8YBX - chains A and H of the 10 polymer chains in the assembly; structure by electron microscopy, 3.68 A resolution.

Chain A:
Name: Caspase-8 subunit p10
Organism: Homo sapiens
Reference sequence: Q14790 (CASP8_HUMAN); numbering as in UniProt (aligned over 1-479)
Chain sequence (479 residues; row label = number of the first residue in the row):
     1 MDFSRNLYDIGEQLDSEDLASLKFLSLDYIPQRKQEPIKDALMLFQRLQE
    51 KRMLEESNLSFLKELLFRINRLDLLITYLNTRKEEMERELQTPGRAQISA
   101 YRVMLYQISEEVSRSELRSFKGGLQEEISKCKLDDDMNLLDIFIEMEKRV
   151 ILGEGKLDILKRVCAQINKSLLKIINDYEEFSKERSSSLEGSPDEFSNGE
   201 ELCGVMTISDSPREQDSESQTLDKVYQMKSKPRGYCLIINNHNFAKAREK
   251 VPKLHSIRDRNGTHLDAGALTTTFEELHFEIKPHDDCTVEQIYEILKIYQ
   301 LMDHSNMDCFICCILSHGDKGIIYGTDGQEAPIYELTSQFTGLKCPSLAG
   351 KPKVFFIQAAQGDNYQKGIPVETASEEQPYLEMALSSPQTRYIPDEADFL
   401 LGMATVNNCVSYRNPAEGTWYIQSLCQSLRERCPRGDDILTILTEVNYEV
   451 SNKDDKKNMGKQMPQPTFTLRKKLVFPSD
Unresolved in the structure: 1, 183-479
Differences from the reference sequence: engineered mutation G122 (Phe in Q14790), G123 (Leu in Q14790), A360 (Cys in Q14790), A374 (Asp in Q14790), A384 (Asp in Q14790)
Curated features (UniProtKB/Swiss-Prot):
  - active site: H317
  - site: D216, S217 (Cleavage)
  - modified residue: S188 (Phosphoserine), S211 (Phosphoserine), K224 (N6-acetyllysine), Y334 (Phosphotyrosine), Y380 (Phosphotyrosine), S387 (Phosphoserine), R413 (Microbial infection: ADP-riboxanated arginine)
  - natural variant: R248 (R248W: In CASP8D), D285 (D285H: Associated with protection against breast cancer)
  - mutagenesis: D73 (D73A: Abolishes binding to FLASH. Induces NF-kappa-B activation), Y380 (Y380E: Phosphomimetic mutant which does not affect interaction with PIK3R1 or DISC-mediated processing; Y380F: Abolishes phosphorylation at this site ...), S387 (S387A: Impaired CDK1-mediated phosphorylation and enhanced apoptosis), R413 (R413A: Abolished ADP-riboxanation by C.violaceum CopC)

Chain H:
Name: CASP8 and FADD-like apoptosis regulator subunit p43
Organism: Homo sapiens
Reference sequence: O15519 (CFLAR_HUMAN); residue numbers follow UniProt; this construct covers 1-181
Chain sequence (181 residues; each row starts with the number of its first residue):
     1 MSAEVIHQVEEALDTDEKEMLLFLCRDVAIDVVPPNVRDLLDILRERGKL
    51 SVGDLAELLYRVRRFDLLKRILKMDRKAVETHLLRNPHLVSDYRVLMAEI
   101 GEDLDKSDVSSLIFLMKDYMGRGKISKEKSFLDLVVELEKLNLVAPDQLD
   151 LLEKCLKNIHRIDLKTKIQKYKQSVQGAGTS
Unresolved in the structure: 1, 29-30, 124-126, 176-181

Chain A / chain H interface:
Residue-residue contacts - 18 pairs, chain A then chain H:
  P31(A) with E102(H)
  Q32(A) with E102(H)
  R33(A) with D16(H), salt bridge; E102(H), hydrogen bond (backbone-backbone); L104(H)
  E50(A) with R64(H), salt bridge; F65(H); D66(H), hydrogen bond (backbone-backbone)
  K51(A) with R63(H)
  R52(A) with F65(H); K69(H); D75(H), salt bridge
  E55(A) with K69(H), salt bridge
  K148(A) with R161(H); I162(H); D163(H)
  R149(A) with H160(H)
  V150(A) with I162(H), hydrophobic
Also at the interface, not in a pair above, chain A (14 interface residues in all): K34, E36, Q49, K132
Also at the interface, not in a pair above, chain H (20 interface residues in all): R76, G101, D103, D105, D108, S130, I159

Summary:
14 residues of chain A face 20 of chain H across their interface; the contacts include 2 hydrogen bonds and 4
salt bridges. Among the polar pairs are R33(A)-D16(H), E50(A)-R64(H) and R52(A)-D75(H). UniProt lists
active-site residue H317(A) and 4 mutagenesis sites on chain A.
Chain A is Caspase-8 subunit p10 and chain H is CASP8 and FADD-like apoptosis regulator subunit p43, both from
Homo sapiens; the structure, Structure of the FADD/Caspase-8/cFLIP death effector domain assembly, was
determined by electron microscopy (same publication as 8YD7 and 8YD8).
